Entry 6KQD (X-ray diffraction, 3.30 A resolution); this record covers chains D and F of the 9 polymer chains in the assembly.

Chain D:
Protein: DNA-directed RNA polymerase subunit beta'
Source organism: Thermus thermophilus (strain HB8 / ATCC 27634 / DSM 579)
Notes: EC 2.7.7.6
UniProtKB: Q8RQE8 (RPOC_THET8); residues 1-1524 here = UniProt positions 1-1524
Sequence (1524 residues; row label = number of the first residue in the row):
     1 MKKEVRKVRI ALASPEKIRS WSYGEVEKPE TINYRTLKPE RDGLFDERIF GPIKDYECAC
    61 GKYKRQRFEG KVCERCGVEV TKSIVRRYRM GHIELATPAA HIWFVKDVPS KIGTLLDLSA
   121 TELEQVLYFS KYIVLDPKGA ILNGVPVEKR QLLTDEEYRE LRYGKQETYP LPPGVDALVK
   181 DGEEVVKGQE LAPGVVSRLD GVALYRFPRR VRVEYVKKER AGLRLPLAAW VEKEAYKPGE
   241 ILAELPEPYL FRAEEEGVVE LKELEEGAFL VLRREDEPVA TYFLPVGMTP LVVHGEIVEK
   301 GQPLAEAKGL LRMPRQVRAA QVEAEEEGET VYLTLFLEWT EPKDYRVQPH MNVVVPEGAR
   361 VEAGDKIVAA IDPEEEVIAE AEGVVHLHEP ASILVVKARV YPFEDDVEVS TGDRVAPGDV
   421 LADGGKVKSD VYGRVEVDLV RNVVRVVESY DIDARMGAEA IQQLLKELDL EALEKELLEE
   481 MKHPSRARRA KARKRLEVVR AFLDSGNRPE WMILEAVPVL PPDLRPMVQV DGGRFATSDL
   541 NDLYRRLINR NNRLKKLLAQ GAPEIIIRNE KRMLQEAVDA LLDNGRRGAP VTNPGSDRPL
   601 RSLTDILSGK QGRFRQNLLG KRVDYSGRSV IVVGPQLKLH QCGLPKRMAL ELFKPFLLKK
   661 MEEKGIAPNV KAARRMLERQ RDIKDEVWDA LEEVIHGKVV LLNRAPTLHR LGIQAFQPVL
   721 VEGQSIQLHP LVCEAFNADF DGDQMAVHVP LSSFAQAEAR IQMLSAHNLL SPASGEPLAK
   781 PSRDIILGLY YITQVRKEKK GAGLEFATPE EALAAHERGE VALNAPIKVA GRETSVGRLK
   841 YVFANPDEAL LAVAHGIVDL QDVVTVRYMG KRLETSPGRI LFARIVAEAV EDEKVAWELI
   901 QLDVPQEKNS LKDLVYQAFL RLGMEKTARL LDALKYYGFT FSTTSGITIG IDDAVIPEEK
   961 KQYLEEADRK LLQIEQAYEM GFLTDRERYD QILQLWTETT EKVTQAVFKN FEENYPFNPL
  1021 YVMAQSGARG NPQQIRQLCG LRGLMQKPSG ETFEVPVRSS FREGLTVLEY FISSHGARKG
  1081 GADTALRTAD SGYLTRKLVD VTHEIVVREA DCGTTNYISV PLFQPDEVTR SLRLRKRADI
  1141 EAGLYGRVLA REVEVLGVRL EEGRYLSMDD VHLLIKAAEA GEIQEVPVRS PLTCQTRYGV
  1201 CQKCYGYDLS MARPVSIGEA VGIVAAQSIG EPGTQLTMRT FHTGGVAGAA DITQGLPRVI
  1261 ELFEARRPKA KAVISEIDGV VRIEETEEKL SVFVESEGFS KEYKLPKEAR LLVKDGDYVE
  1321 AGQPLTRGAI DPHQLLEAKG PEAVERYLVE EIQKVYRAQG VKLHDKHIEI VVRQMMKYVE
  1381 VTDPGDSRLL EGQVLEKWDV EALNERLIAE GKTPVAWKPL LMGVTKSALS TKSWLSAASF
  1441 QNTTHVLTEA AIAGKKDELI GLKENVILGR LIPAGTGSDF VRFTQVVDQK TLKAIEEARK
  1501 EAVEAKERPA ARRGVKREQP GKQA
Disordered / not traced: 1-2, 1238-1251, 1503-1524
Ion coordination: Zn2+ site 1: Cys58, Cys60, Cys73, Cys76; Mg2+ site 1: Asp739, Asp741, Asp743 (shared with 1 residue of chain I); Mg2+ site 2 near Lys840 (its only coordinating residue here); Zn2+ site 2: Cys1112, Cys1194, Cys1201, Cys1204

Chain F:
Protein: RNA polymerase sigma factor SigA
Source organism: Thermus thermophilus (strain HB8 / ATCC 27634 / DSM 579)
UniProtKB: Q5SKW1 (Q5SKW1_THET8); residues 1-423 here = UniProt positions 1-423
Sequence (443 residues; row label = number of the first residue in the row; numbers below 1 keep their minus sign (Met-19 is residue -19)):
   -19 MGSSHHHHHH SSGLVPRGSH MKKSKRKNAQ AQEAQETEVL VQEEAEELPE FPEGEPDPDL
    41 EDPDLTLEDD LLDLPEEGEG LDLEEEEEDL PIPKISTSDP VRQYLHEIGQ VPLLTLEEEV
   101 ELARKVEEGM EAIKKLSEIT GLDPDLIREV VRAKILGSAR VRHIPGLKET LDPKTVEEID
   161 QKLKSLPKEH KRYLHIAREG EAARQHLIEA NLRLVVSIAK KYTGRGLSFL DLIQEGNQGL
   221 IRAVEKFEYK RRFKFSTYAT WWIRQAINRA IADQARTIRI PVHMVETINK LSRTARQLQQ
   281 ELGREPTYEE IAEAMGPGWD AKRVEETLKI AQEPVSLETP IGDEKDSFYG DFIPDEHLPS
   341 PVDAATQSLL SEELEKALSK LSEREAMVLK LRKGLIDGRE HTLEEVGAFF GVTRERIRQI
   401 ENKALRKLKY HESRTRKLRD FLD
Disordered / not traced: -19 to 77
Differences from the reference sequence: initiating methionine (-19); expression tag (-18 to 0)
Ion coordination: Mg2+: Ala292, Gly296, Trp299
Residues lining bound ligands: 2'-deoxyguanosine-5'-monophosphate (DGP): Ile321, Gly322, Phe332

How chain D and chain F interact:
Pairs across the interface (130; chain D residue first):
  Glu30(D) - Arg259(F)  salt bridge
  Thr31(D) - Thr257(F)  hydrogen bond (side chain-backbone)
  Thr31(D) - Ile258(F)
  Ile32(D) - Ile258(F)
  Tyr34(D) - Ile258(F)  hydrophobic
  Tyr34(D) - Arg259(F)
  Tyr34(D) - Pro261(F)
  Tyr34(D) - Met264(F)
  Tyr34(D) - Ile310(F)  hydrophobic
  Ile53(D) - His337(F)  hydrogen bond (backbone-side chain)
  Arg65(D) - Gly378(F)  hydrogen bond (side chain-backbone)
  Arg67(D) - Asp377(F)
  Arg67(D) - Arg379(F)
  Ser83(D) - His337(F)  hydrogen bond
  Tyr128(D) - Gln83(F)
  Phe129(D) - Gln83(F)  hydrogen bond (backbone-side chain)
  Phe129(D) - Glu87(F)
  Ser130(D) - Gln83(F)
  Glu156(D) - Gln90(F)
  Arg206(D) - Glu101(F)  salt bridge
  Phe207(D) - Glu97(F)
  Phe207(D) - Glu98(F)
  Phe207(D) - Glu101(F)
  Arg209(D) - Glu97(F)  salt bridge
  Pro349(D) - Glu97(F)
  His350(D) - Val100(F)
  His350(D) - Arg232(F)
  Asn352(D) - Arg104(F)
  Ile371(D) - Tyr229(F)  hydrophobic
  Ile371(D) - Lys230(F)
  Ile371(D) - Arg232(F)
  Glu375(D) - Arg232(F)  salt bridge
  Asp406(D) - Lys168(F)
  Asp406(D) - Lys171(F)  salt bridge
  Val407(D) - Lys171(F)  hydrogen bond (backbone-side chain)
  Val407(D) - His175(F)
  Glu408(D) - Lys164(F)
  Glu408(D) - Lys171(F)  salt bridge
  Val409(D) - His175(F)  hydrogen bond (backbone-side chain)
  Ser410(D) - Leu174(F)
  Ser410(D) - His175(F)
  Ser410(D) - Arg178(F)
  Thr411(D) - Ile135(F)
  Thr411(D) - Arg178(F)  hydrogen bond (backbone-side chain)
  Gly412(D) - Lys134(F)
  Gly412(D) - Ile135(F)
  Asp413(D) - Lys134(F)
  Asp413(D) - Lys164(F)  salt bridge
  Asp413(D) - Arg178(F)  salt bridge
  Arg434(D) - Ile135(F)  hydrogen bond (side chain-backbone)
  Val437(D) - His175(F)
  Pro526(D) - Leu317(F)
  Met527(D) - Thr257(F)
  Met527(D) - Ile258(F)  hydrophobic
  Val530(D) - Tyr329(F)
  Val530(D) - Ile333(F)  hydrophobic
  Gly533(D) - Lys309(F)
  Arg534(D) - Gln312(F)
  Arg534(D) - Glu313(F)  hydrogen bond (side chain-backbone)
  Phe535(D) - Pro314(F)
  Phe535(D) - Val315(F)  hydrogen bond (backbone-backbone)
  Ala536(D) - Val315(F)
  Ala536(D) - Leu317(F)  hydrophobic
  Ala536(D) - Tyr329(F)  hydrophobic
  Thr537(D) - Val315(F)  hydrogen bond (backbone-backbone)
  Thr537(D) - Ser316(F)
  Thr537(D) - Leu317(F)  hydrogen bond (backbone-backbone)
  Thr537(D) - Glu318(F)
  Ser538(D) - Leu317(F)
  Ser538(D) - Glu318(F)
  Asp539(D) - Ser316(F)  hydrogen bond
  Asp539(D) - Glu318(F)  hydrogen bond (backbone-side chain)
  Asp542(D) - Thr257(F)  hydrogen bond
  Arg545(D) - Gln254(F)  hydrogen bond (side chain-backbone)
  Arg545(D) - Arg256(F)
  Arg545(D) - Thr257(F)
  Asn549(D) - Gln254(F)
  Arg550(D) - Asp211(F)  salt bridge
  Arg553(D) - Asp211(F)  salt bridge
  Arg553(D) - Gln214(F)
  Arg553(D) - Glu215(F)  salt bridge
  Arg553(D) - Gln254(F)
  Lys555(D) - Arg142(F)  hydrogen bond (backbone-side chain)
  Lys556(D) - Gln218(F)
  Leu557(D) - Gln214(F)
  Leu558(D) - Arg142(F)
  Ala559(D) - Arg142(F)
  Ala559(D) - Ile144(F)
  Gln560(D) - Arg132(F)
  Gln560(D) - Arg184(F)  hydrogen bond (backbone-side chain)
  Gln560(D) - Arg222(F)
  Gly561(D) - Arg140(F)
  Gly561(D) - Arg184(F)  hydrogen bond (backbone-side chain)
  Gly561(D) - Gln185(F)  hydrogen bond (backbone-side chain)
  Ala562(D) - Arg140(F)  hydrogen bond (backbone-side chain)
  Ala562(D) - Ile221(F)  hydrophobic
  Pro563(D) - Gln185(F)
  Pro563(D) - Ile188(F)  hydrophobic
  Pro563(D) - Glu189(F)
  Glu564(D) - Arg140(F)  salt bridge
  Ile565(D) - Glu87(F)
  Ile565(D) - Ile88(F)  hydrophobic
  Ile565(D) - Val91(F)  hydrophobic
  Ile565(D) - Glu189(F)
  Ile566(D) - Ile188(F)  hydrophobic
  Ile566(D) - Leu192(F)  hydrophobic
  Ile566(D) - Gln214(F)
  Ile566(D) - Asn217(F)
  Arg568(D) - Glu87(F)  salt bridge
  Asn569(D) - Tyr84(F)
  Asn569(D) - Gln214(F)  hydrogen bond
  Glu570(D) - Gln214(F)  hydrogen bond
  Arg572(D) - Pro80(F)
  Arg572(D) - Gln83(F)
  Arg572(D) - Glu87(F)  salt bridge
  Met573(D) - Leu210(F)  hydrophobic
  Met573(D) - Asp211(F)
  Met573(D) - Gln214(F)
  Arg598(D) - Ser316(F)  hydrogen bond
  Arg598(D) - Glu318(F)
  Arg598(D) - Pro320(F)
  Arg601(D) - Glu318(F)
  Arg601(D) - Phe328(F)
  Gln611(D) - Lys325(F)
  Gln611(D) - Asp326(F)
  Asn669(D) - Asp420(F)  hydrogen bond
  Lys671(D) - Asp420(F)  hydrogen bond (side chain-backbone)
  Lys671(D) - Asp423(F)  salt bridge
  Ala672(D) - Asp420(F)
  Arg674(D) - Val342(F)
Also at the interface, not in a pair above, chain D (86 interface residues in all): Asn33, Asp55, Ile84, Arg159, Arg162, Tyr163, Asp372, Ala391, Asp405, Leu439, Gly532, Ile567, Glu576, Arg587, Pro594, Val670, Arg675
Also at the interface, not in a pair above, chain F (85 interface residues in all): Ser78, Leu96, Glu129, Leu136, Gly137, Pro145, Leu166, Arg172, Glu179, Gly206, Ser208, Ile260, Leu338, Thr346, Leu349, Glu380

Overview:
Chain D and chain F form an interface of 86 and 85 residues respectively, with 27 hydrogen bonds and 15 salt
bridges. Polar contacts include Glu30(D)-Arg259(F), Arg206(D)-Glu101(F) and Arg209(D)-Glu97(F). Bound to chain
F: 2'-deoxyguanosine-5'-monophosphate. Cys58(D), Cys60(D), Cys73(D) and Cys76(D) form the Zn2+ site 1.
Chain D is DNA-directed RNA polymerase subunit beta' and chain F is RNA polymerase sigma factor SigA, both
from Thermus thermophilus (strain HB8 / ATCC 27634 / DSM 579); the structure, Thermus thermophilus initial
transcription complex comprising sigma A and 5'-OH RNA of 3 nt, was determined by X-ray diffraction together
with 6KQE, 6KQF, 6KQG, 6KQH, 6KQL, 6KQM and 6 further entries from the same study.
